2FOJ - chains A and B; structure by X-ray diffraction, 1.60 A resolution.

# Chain A
Molecule: Ubiquitin carboxyl-terminal hydrolase 7
From: Homo sapiens
Notes: EC 3.1.2.15; fragment: MATH domain
Reference sequence: Q93009 (UBP7_HUMAN); residue numbers follow UniProt; this construct covers 54-205
Amino-acid sequence (155 residues; row label = number of the first residue in the row):
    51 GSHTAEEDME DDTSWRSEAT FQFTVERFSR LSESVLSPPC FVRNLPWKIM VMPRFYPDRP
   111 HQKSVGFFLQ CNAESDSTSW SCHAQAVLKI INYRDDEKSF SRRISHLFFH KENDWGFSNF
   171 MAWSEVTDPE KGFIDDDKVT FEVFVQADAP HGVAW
Unresolved in the structure: 51-62, 106-111
Construct notes: cloning artifact (51-53)
Swiss-Prot annotation at these positions:
  - mutagenesis: Asp164 (D164A: Decreased binding to p53/TP53 and MDM2), Trp165 (W165A: Loss of binding to p53/TP53 and MDM2)

# Chain B
Molecule: p53 peptide
Amino-acid sequence (7 residues; each row starts with the number of its first residue):
   361 GARAHSS

# How chain A and chain B interact
Contacting residue pairs (21):
  Met100(A) - Ser367(B)
  Met102(A) - Ser367(B)
  Arg104(A) - Ser367(B)  hydrogen bond (side chain-backbone)
  Phe118(A) - His365(B)
  Phe118(A) - Ser366(B)
  Phe118(A) - Ser367(B)
  Arg152(A) - Gly361(B)
  Arg152(A) - Ala362(B)
  Ile154(A) - Ala364(B)  hydrophobic
  Asp164(A) - Ser366(B)
  Asp164(A) - Ser367(B)  hydrogen bond
  Trp165(A) - Ala364(B)
  Trp165(A) - His365(B)
  Trp165(A) - Ser366(B)
  Gly166(A) - Ala364(B)
  Gly166(A) - His365(B)  hydrogen bond (backbone-backbone)
  Phe167(A) - Gly361(B)
  Phe167(A) - Ala362(B)
  Phe167(A) - Ala364(B)
  Phe167(A) - His365(B)
  Ser168(A) - His365(B)  hydrogen bond
Other interface residues (no listed pair), chain A (13 interface residues in all): Arg153, Glu162
Other interface residues (no listed pair), chain B (7 interface residues in all): Arg363

# Overview
Chain A and chain B form an interface of 13 and 7 residues respectively, with 4 hydrogen bonds. Polar pairs
include Arg104(A)-Ser367(B), Asp164(A)-Ser367(B) and Ser168(A)-His365(B). From UniProt: 2 mutagenesis sites on
chain A.
Chain A is Ubiquitin carboxyl-terminal hydrolase 7 (Homo sapiens) and chain B is p53 peptide; the structure,
The Crystal Structure of the N-terminal domain of HAUSP/USP7 complexed with p53 peptide 364-367, was
determined by X-ray diffraction (same publication as 2FOO and 2FOP).
